Entry 5ZR1 (electron microscopy, 3.00 A resolution); this record covers chains E and H of the 8 polymer chains in the assembly.

[Chain E]
Molecule: Origin recognition complex subunit 5
Organism: Saccharomyces cerevisiae (strain ATCC 204508 / S288c)
Reference sequence: P50874 (ORC5_YEAST); residue numbers follow UniProt; this construct covers 1-479
Chain sequence (479 residues; each row starts with the number of its first residue):
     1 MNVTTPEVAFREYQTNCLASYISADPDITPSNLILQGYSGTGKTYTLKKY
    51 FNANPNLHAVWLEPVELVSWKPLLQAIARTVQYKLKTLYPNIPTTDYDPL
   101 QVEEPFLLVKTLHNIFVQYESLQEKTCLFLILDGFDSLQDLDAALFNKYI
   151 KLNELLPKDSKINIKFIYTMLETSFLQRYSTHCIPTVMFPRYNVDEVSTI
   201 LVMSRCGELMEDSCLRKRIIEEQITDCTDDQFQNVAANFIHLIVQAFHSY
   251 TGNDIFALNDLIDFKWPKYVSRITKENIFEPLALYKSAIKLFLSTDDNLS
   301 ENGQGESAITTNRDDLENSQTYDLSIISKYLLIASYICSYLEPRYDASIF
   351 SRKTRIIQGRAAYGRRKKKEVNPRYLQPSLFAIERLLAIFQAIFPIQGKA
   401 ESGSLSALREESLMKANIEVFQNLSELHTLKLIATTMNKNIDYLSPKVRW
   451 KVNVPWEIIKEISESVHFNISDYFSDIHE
Not modelled in the structure: 300-318
Residues lining bound ligands: ATP-gamma-S (AGS; phosphothiophosphoric acid-adenylate ester): Val-8, Ala-9, Phe-10, Arg-11, Tyr-38, Ser-39, Gly-40, Thr-41, Gly-42, Lys-43, Thr-44, Tyr-45, Leu-171, Tyr-192, Ile-200, Met-203, Ile-255, Phe-256
Curated features (UniProtKB/Swiss-Prot):
  - binding site (ATP): Gly-37 to Thr-44
What the authors report for this chain:
  - binding site for 72bp-oring DNA, ACS305, T-rich: Gln-358 to Lys-367
  - contacts within the chain: Arg-360/Tyr-363
  - binding site for ATP-gamma-S: Lys-151

[Chain H]
Molecule: 72bp-oring DNA, ACS305, A-rich
Sequence (72 nucleotides; numbered 1 to 72; the number before each row is that of its first residue):
     1 GATAAATTCTTGTTTTCATATCCTAAAATTAAAGGGAAAATAAACAATAC
    51 ATAACAAAACATATAAAAACCA
Not modelled in the structure: 1-31

[Chain E / chain H interface]
Pairs across the interface (21):
  Tyr-345(E) / DT41(H)  hydrogen bond to the phosphate
  Arg-360(E) / DA38(H)  sugar contact
  Arg-360(E) / DA39(H)  phosphate contact
  Ala-361(E) / DA39(H)  sugar contact
  Ala-362(E) / DA40(H)  phosphate contact
  Tyr-363(E) / DA38(H)  hydrogen bond to the base
  Tyr-363(E) / DA39(H)  sugar contact
  Tyr-363(E) / DA40(H)  hydrogen bond to the phosphate
  Gly-364(E) / DA40(H)  hydrogen bond to the phosphate
  Arg-365(E) / DT41(H)  phosphate contact
  Arg-366(E) / DA39(H)  base contact
  Arg-366(E) / DA40(H)  hydrogen bond to the base
  Arg-366(E) / DT41(H)  hydrogen bond to the phosphate
  Lys-367(E) / DT41(H)  phosphate contact
  Lys-367(E) / DA42(H)  phosphate contact
  Thr-436(E) / DC50(H)  phosphate contact
  Met-437(E) / DA51(H)  hydrogen bond to the phosphate
  Met-437(E) / DT52(H)  phosphate contact
  Lys-447(E) / DA49(H)  salt bridge to the phosphate
  Arg-449(E) / DA49(H)  phosphate contact
  Arg-449(E) / DC50(H)  salt bridge to the phosphate
Other interface residues (no listed pair), chain E (16 interface residues in all): Arg-344, Leu-380, Lys-451
Other interface residues (no listed pair), chain H (11 interface residues in all): DG36, DA37

[Summary]
The interface between chain E and chain H involves 16 residues on one side and 11 on the other; the contacts
include 7 hydrogen bonds and 2 salt bridges. Polar pairs include Tyr-363(E)/DA38(H), Arg-366(E)/DA40(H) and
Tyr-345(E)/DT41(H). The paper reports a binding site for 72bp-oring DNA, ACS305, T-rich at Gln-358(E); a
binding site for ATP-gamma-S at Lys-151(E).
Chain E is Origin recognition complex subunit 5 (Saccharomyces cerevisiae (strain ATCC 204508 / S288c)) and
chain H is 72bp-oring DNA, ACS305, A-rich; the structure, Saccharomyces Cerevisiae Origin Recognition Complex
Bound to a 72-bp Origin DNA containing ACS and B1 element, was determined by electron microscopy.
